7T7Q - chain X; structure by X-ray diffraction, 2.20 A resolution.

Chain X:
Protein: Dihydrofolate reductase
Source organism: Staphylococcus aureus
Notes: EC 1.5.1.3
UniProtKB: P0A017 (DYR_STAAU); residues 1-157 here correspond to UniProt positions 2-158 (UniProt number = residue number + 1)
Chain sequence (157 residues; numbered 1 to 157; the number before each row is that of its first residue):
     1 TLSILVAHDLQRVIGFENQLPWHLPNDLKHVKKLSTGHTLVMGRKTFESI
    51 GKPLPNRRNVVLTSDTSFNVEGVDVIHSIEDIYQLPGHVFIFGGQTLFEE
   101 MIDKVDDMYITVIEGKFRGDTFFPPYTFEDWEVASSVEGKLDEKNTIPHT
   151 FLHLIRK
Swiss-Prot annotation at these positions:
  - binding site (substrate): Leu5, Val6, Asp27, Ser49, Arg57, Phe92
  - binding site (NADP(+)): Val6, Ala7, Ile14 to Gln19, Gly43 to Thr46, Leu62 to Asp65, Phe92 to Leu97, Glu100, Thr121
Ligand contacts:
  - 06U (6-ethyl-5-{(3R)-3-[3-methoxy-5-(pyridin-4-yl)phenyl]but-1-yn-1-yl}pyrimidine-2,4-diamine): Leu5, Val6, Ala7, Asn18, Gln19, Leu20, Asp27, Leu28, His30, Val31, Thr46, Ser49, Ile50, Leu54, Phe92, Thr111
  - alpha-NADPH (NDW): Ile14, Gly15, Phe16, Asn18, Gln19, Leu20, Gly43, Arg44, Lys45, Thr46, Ser49, Leu62, Thr63, Ser64, Asp65, His77, Ile79, Phe92, Gly93, Gly94, Gln95, Thr96, Leu97, Glu100, Thr121
What the authors report for this chain:
  - mutagenesis - F98Y: decreased binding to 06U (from molecular simulation)
  - mutagenesis - F98Y: decreased binding to S-27 (from molecular simulation)

In short:
Ligands of chain X: alpha-NADPH and compound 06U. UniProt lists 6 substrate-binding residues and 24
NADP+-binding residues. From the paper: F98Y reduces binding to 06U; F98Y reduces binding to S-27.
Chain X is Dihydrofolate reductase (Staphylococcus aureus); the structure, R-27 In Complex with S. aureus DHFR
and alpha-NADPH - Remediated for comparison with tNADPH, was determined by X-ray diffraction together with
7T7S from the same study.
